4YJ2 - chains B and C of the 6 polymer chains in the assembly; structure by X-ray diffraction, 2.60 A resolution.

== Chain B ==
Name: Tubulin beta-2B chain
Organism: Bos taurus
UniProt: Q6B856 (TBB2B_BOVIN); the author numbering skips numbers that UniProt does not, so the offset changes along the chain: 1-42 = UniProt 1-42; 45-360 = UniProt 43-358; 369-455 = UniProt 359-445
Amino-acid sequence (445 residues; each row starts with the number of its first residue; note: 10 numbers in that range are skipped by the numbering (no residue carries them; nothing is unmodelled there)):
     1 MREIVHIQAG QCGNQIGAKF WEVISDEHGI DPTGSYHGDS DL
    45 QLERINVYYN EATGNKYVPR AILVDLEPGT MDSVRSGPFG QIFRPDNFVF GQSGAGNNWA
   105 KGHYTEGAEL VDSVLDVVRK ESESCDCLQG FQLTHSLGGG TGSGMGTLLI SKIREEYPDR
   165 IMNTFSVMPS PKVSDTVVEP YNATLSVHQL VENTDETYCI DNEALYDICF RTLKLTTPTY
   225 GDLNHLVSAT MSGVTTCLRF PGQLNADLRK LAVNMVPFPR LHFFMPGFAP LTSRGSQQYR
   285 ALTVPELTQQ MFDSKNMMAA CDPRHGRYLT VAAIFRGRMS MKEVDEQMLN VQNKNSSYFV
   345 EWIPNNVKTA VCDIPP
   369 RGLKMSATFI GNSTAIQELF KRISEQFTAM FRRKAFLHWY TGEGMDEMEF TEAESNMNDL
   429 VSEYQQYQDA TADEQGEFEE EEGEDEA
Not modelled in the structure: 276-281, 439-455
Bound ions: Mg2+: Gln-11 (together with GDP); Ca2+ near Glu-113 (its only coordinating residue here)
Residues lining bound ligands:
  - 4ED (5,6-dimethyl-2-[(E)-2-(pyridin-3-yl)ethenyl]-1,3-benzothiazole): Tyr-52, Gln-136, Asn-167, Phe-169, Glu-200, Tyr-202, Val-238, Thr-239, Cys-241, Leu-242, Leu-248, Leu-252, Leu-255, Met-259, Ala-316, Ala-317, Ile-318, Lys-352, Thr-353, Ala-354, Ile-378
  - GDP (guanosine-5'-diphosphate): Gly-10, Gln-11, Cys-12, Gln-15, Ile-16, Asp-69, Ala-99, Asn-101, Ser-140, Gly-142, Gly-143, Gly-144, Thr-145, Gly-146, Ser-147, Val-171, Pro-173, Val-177, Asp-179, Glu-183, Asn-206, Leu-209, Tyr-224, Leu-227, Asn-228
What the authors report for this chain:
  - binding site for 4ED: Asn-167, Glu-200, Tyr-202, Val-238, Thr-239, Cys-241, Leu-248, Leu-255, Met-259, Ala-316, Ala-354
  - conformationally variable residues (side-chain flip): Leu-255

== Chain C ==
Name: Tubulin alpha-1B chain
Organism: Bos taurus
UniProt: P81947 (TBA1B_BOVIN); residues 1-451 here = UniProt positions 1-451
Amino-acid sequence (451 residues; row label = number of the first residue in the row):
     1 MRECISIHVG QAGVQIGNAC WELYCLEHGI QPDGQMPSDK TIGGGDDSFN TFFSETGAGK
    61 HVPRAVFVDL EPTVIDEVRT GTYRQLFHPE QLITGKEDAA NNYARGHYTI GKEIIDLVLD
   121 RIRKLADQCT GLQGFLVFHS FGGGTGSGFT SLLMERLSVD YGKKSKLEFS IYPAPQVSTA
   181 VVEPYNSILT THTTLEHSDC AFMVDNEAIY DICRRNLDIE RPTYTNLNRL ISQIVSSITA
   241 SLRFDGALNV DLTEFQTNLV PYPRIHFPLA TYAPVISAEK AYHEQLSVAE ITNACFEPAN
   301 QMVKCDPRHG KYMACCLLYR GDVVPKDVNA AIATIKTKRS IQFVDWCPTG FKVGINYQPP
   361 TVVPGGDLAK VQRAVCMLSN TTAIAEAWAR LDHKFDLMYA KRAFVHWYVG EGMEEGEFSE
   421 AREDMAALEK DYEEVGVDSV EGEGEEEGEE Y
Not modelled in the structure: 441-451
Bound ions: Ca2+: Asp-39, Thr-41, Gly-44, Glu-55
Residues lining bound ligands: GTP (guanosine-5'-triphosphate): Gly-10, Gln-11, Ala-12, Gln-15, Ile-16, Asp-69, Asp-98, Ala-99, Ala-100, Asn-101, Asn-102, Ser-140, Gly-142, Gly-143, Gly-144, Thr-145, Gly-146, Ile-171, Pro-173, Val-177, Ser-178, Glu-183, Asn-206, Tyr-224, Leu-227, Asn-228, Ile-231

== How chain B and chain C interact ==
Pairs across the interface (37):
  Gln-96(B) / Met-1(C)
  Ser-97(B) / Arg-2(C)
  Asn-101(B) / Glu-254(C)
  Asp-179(B) / Glu-254(C)
  Asp-179(B) / Lys-352(C)  hydrogen bond (backbone-side chain)
  Thr-180(B) / Glu-254(C)
  Thr-180(B) / Asn-258(C)
  Val-181(B) / Asn-258(C)  hydrogen bond (backbone-side chain)
  Val-181(B) / Pro-348(C)
  Thr-221(B) / Lys-326(C)
  Thr-221(B) / Asn-329(C)
  Ala-397(B) / Trp-346(C)
  Met-398(B) / Trp-346(C)
  Arg-400(B) / Asp-345(C)  hydrogen bond (side chain-backbone)
  Arg-400(B) / Ser-439(C)  hydrogen bond
  Arg-401(B) / Tyr-262(C)  hydrogen bond (backbone-side chain)
  Arg-401(B) / Asp-345(C)  salt bridge
  Arg-401(B) / Trp-346(C)
  Arg-401(B) / Glu-434(C)  hydrogen bond (side chain-backbone)
  Arg-401(B) / Val-437(C)  hydrogen bond (side chain-backbone)
  Arg-401(B) / Asp-438(C)
  Arg-401(B) / Ser-439(C)  hydrogen bond
  Lys-402(B) / Tyr-262(C)
  Ala-403(B) / Tyr-262(C)
  Ala-403(B) / Trp-346(C)  hydrophobic
  Phe-404(B) / Thr-257(C)
  Phe-404(B) / Asn-258(C)
  Phe-404(B) / Val-260(C)
  Phe-404(B) / Pro-261(C)  hydrogen bond (backbone-backbone)
  Phe-404(B) / Trp-346(C)  hydrophobic
  His-406(B) / Val-260(C)  hydrogen bond (side chain-backbone)
  His-406(B) / Pro-261(C)
  His-406(B) / Tyr-262(C)
  His-406(B) / Pro-263(C)
  Trp-407(B) / Gln-256(C)
  Trp-407(B) / Thr-257(C)  hydrogen bond (side chain-backbone)
  Trp-407(B) / Val-260(C)  hydrogen bond (side chain-backbone)
Also at the interface, not in a pair above, chain B (19 interface residues in all): Gly-100, Val-182, Leu-405
Also at the interface, not in a pair above, chain C (24 interface residues in all): Met-313, Pro-325, Cys-347, Val-435

== Overview ==
The interface between chain B and chain C involves 19 residues on one side and 24 on the other, with 12
hydrogen bonds and 1 salt bridge. Polar pairs include Arg-401(B)/Asp-345(C), Asp-179(B)/Lys-352(C) and
Val-181(B)/Asn-258(C). The paper reports a binding site for 4ED at Asn-167(B), Glu-200(B) and Tyr-202(B) among
others; conformational variability at Leu-255(B).
Here chain B is Tubulin beta-2B chain and chain C is Tubulin alpha-1B chain, both from Bos taurus. Entry 4YJ2
(Crystal structure of tubulin bound to MI-181) was determined by X-ray diffraction together with 4YJ3 from the
same study.
